Entry 3ZZ1 (X-ray diffraction, 2.10 A resolution); this record covers chain A.

[Chain A]
Protein: Beta-D-glucoside glucohydrolase
Source organism: Hypocrea jecorina
Notes: EC 3.2.1.21
Reference sequence: Q12715 (Q12715_TRIRE); residues 1-713 here correspond to UniProt positions 32-744 (UniProt number = residue number + 31)
Amino-acid sequence (713 residues; each row starts with the number of its first residue):
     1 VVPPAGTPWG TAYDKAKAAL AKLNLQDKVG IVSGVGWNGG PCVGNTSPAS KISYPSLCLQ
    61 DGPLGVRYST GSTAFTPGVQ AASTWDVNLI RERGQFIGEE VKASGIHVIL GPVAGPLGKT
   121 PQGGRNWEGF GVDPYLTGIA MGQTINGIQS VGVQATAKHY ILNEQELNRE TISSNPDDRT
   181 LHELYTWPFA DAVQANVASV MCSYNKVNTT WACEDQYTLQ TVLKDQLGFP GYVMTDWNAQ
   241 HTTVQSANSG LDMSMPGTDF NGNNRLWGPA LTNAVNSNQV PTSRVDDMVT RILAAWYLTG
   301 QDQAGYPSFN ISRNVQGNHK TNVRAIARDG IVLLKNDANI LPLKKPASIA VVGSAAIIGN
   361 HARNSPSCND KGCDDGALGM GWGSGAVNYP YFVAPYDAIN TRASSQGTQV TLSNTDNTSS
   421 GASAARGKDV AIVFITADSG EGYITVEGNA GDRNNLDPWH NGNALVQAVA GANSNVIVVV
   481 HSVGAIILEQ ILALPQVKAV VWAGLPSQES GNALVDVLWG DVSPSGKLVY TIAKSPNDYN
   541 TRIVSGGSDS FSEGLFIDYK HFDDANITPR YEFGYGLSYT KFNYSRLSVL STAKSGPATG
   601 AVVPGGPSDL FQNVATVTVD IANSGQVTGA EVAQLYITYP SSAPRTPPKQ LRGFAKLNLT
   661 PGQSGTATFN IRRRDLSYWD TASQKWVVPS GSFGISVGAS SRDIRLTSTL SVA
Cystine bridges: Cys-42/Cys-58, Cys-202/Cys-213, Cys-368/Cys-373
Covalent attachments: N-acetylglucosamine (NAG) linked to Asn-310
Reported in the primary citation:
  - post-translational modification sites: Asn-208, Asn-310
  - binding site for N-acetylglucosamine: Asp-86, Arg-328, Asp-329
  - specificity-determining residues: Trp-37, Phe-260, Tyr-443 (proposed by the authors, not directly observed)

[Overview]
N-acetylglucosamine is covalently linked to Asn-310. From the paper: a binding site for N-acetylglucosamine at
Asp-86, Arg-328 and Asp-329; specificity determinants Trp-37, Phe-260 and Tyr-443.
Chain A is Beta-D-glucoside glucohydrolase (Hypocrea jecorina); the structure, Crystal structure of a
glycoside hydrolase family 3 beta-glucosidase, Bgl1 from Hypocrea jecorina at 2.1A resolution, was determined
by X-ray diffraction together with 4I8D and 3ZYZ from the same study.
